Entry 2BYB (X-ray diffraction, 2.20 A resolution); this record covers chains A and B.

# Chain A (and B)
Name: Amine oxidase [flavin-containing] B
From: Homo sapiens
Notes: EC 1.4.3.4; chain B of this document is another copy of the same molecule, construct and numbering; everything in this record applies to it too
UniProtKB: P27338 (AOFB_HUMAN); residues 2-520 here correspond to UniProt positions 1-519 (UniProt number = residue number - 1)
Amino-acid sequence (520 residues; each row starts with the number of its first residue):
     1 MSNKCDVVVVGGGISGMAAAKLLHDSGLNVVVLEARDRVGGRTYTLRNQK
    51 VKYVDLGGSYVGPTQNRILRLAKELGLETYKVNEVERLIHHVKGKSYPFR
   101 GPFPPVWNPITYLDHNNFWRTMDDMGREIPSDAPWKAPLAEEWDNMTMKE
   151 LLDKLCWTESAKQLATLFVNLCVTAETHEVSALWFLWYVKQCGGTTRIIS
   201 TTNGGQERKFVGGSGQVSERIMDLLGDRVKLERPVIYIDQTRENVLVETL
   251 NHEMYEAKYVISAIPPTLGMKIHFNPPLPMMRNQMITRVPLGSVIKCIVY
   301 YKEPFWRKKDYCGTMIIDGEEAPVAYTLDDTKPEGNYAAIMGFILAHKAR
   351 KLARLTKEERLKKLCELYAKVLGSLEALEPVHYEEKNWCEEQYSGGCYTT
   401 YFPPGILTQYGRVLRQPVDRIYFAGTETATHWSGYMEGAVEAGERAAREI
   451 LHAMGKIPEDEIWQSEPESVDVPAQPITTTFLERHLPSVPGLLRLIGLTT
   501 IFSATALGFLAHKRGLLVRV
Unresolved in the structure: 1-2, 502-520 (chain B: 1-2, 497-520)
Covalently attached groups: flavin-adenine dinucleotide (FAD) linked to Cys397
Ligand contacts: deprenyl / FAD: Val10, Gly11, Gly12, Gly13, Ile14, Ser15, Gly16, Leu33, Glu34, Ala35, Arg36, Gly40, Gly41, Arg42, Thr43, Leu56, Gly57, Gly58, Ser59, Tyr60, Phe168, Leu171, Cys172, Ile198, Ile199, Gln206, Arg233, Pro234, Val235, Ala263, Ile264, Pro265, Leu268, Ile272, Val294, Lys296, Tyr326, Phe343, Trp388, Tyr393, Tyr398, Gly425, Thr426, Glu427, Gly434, Tyr435, Met436, Glu437, Ala439
What the authors report for this chain:
  - specificity-determining residues: Ile199, Tyr326
  - conformationally variable residues (loop rearrangement): Thr201 to Gln206

# Interface between chain A and chain B
Residue-residue contacts (87; chain A residue first):
  Asn145(A) with Lys149(B); His178(B), hydrogen bond
  Lys149(A) with Asn145(B)
  Glu150(A) with Glu150(B)
  His178(A) with Asn145(B), hydrogen bond; Pro404(B); Gly405(B)
  Glu179(A) with Pro404(B)
  Val235(A) with His273(B)
  Ile236(A) with Ile236(B), hydrophobic; His273(B)
  Tyr237(A) with Leu250(B), hydrophobic
  Glu248(A) with His252(B), salt bridge
  Leu250(A) with Tyr237(B), hydrophobic
  His252(A) with Glu248(B), salt bridge; His252(B), hydrogen bond
  Thr267(A) with Met270(B)
  Leu268(A) with Met270(B), hydrophobic
  Met270(A) with Thr267(B); Leu268(B), hydrophobic; Met270(B), hydrophobic; Lys271(B), hydrogen bond (backbone-side chain)
  Lys271(A) with Met270(B), hydrogen bond (side chain-backbone); Ile272(B), hydrogen bond (side chain-backbone); His273(B), hydrogen bond (backbone-side chain)
  Ile272(A) with Lys271(B), hydrogen bond (backbone-side chain)
  His273(A) with Pro234(B); Val235(B); Ile236(B); Lys271(B), hydrogen bond (side chain-backbone); Gln392(B); Tyr393(B), hydrogen bond
  Phe274(A) with Gln392(B), hydrogen bond (backbone-side chain)
  Pro277(A) with Gln392(B)
  Met280(A) with Ala353(B), hydrophobic; Asn387(B); Cys389(B), hydrophobic
  Met281(A) with Arg350(B)
  Asn283(A) with Cys389(B), hydrogen bond (side chain-backbone); Glu390(B); Glu391(B), hydrogen bond (side chain-backbone); Gln392(B)
  Gln284(A) with Leu291(B); Gly292(B), hydrogen bond (side chain-backbone); Ser293(B), hydrogen bond; Cys389(B); Gly395(B), hydrogen bond (side chain-backbone); Gly396(B)
  Thr287(A) with Thr267(B); Pro290(B)
  Arg288(A) with Pro290(B); Leu291(B), hydrogen bond (side chain-backbone); Ser293(B); Tyr401(B)
  Pro290(A) with Thr287(B); Arg288(B)
  Leu291(A) with Gln284(B); Arg288(B), hydrogen bond (backbone-side chain)
  Gly292(A) with Gln284(B), hydrogen bond (backbone-side chain)
  Ser293(A) with Gln284(B), hydrogen bond; Arg288(B); Tyr410(B)
  His347(A) with Gln409(B)
  Arg350(A) with Met281(B); Gln409(B), hydrogen bond; Tyr410(B)
  Ala353(A) with Met280(B), hydrophobic
  Asn387(A) with Met280(B)
  Cys389(A) with Met280(B); Asn283(B), hydrogen bond (backbone-side chain); Gln284(B)
  Glu390(A) with Asn283(B)
  Glu391(A) with Asn283(B), hydrogen bond (backbone-side chain)
  Gln392(A) with His273(B); Phe274(B), hydrogen bond (side chain-backbone); Asn283(B)
  Tyr393(A) with His273(B), hydrogen bond
  Gly395(A) with Gln284(B), hydrogen bond (backbone-side chain)
  Gly396(A) with Gln284(B)
  Tyr401(A) with Arg288(B)
  Pro404(A) with His178(B); Glu179(B)
  Gly405(A) with His178(B)
  Gln409(A) with His347(B); Arg350(B), hydrogen bond
  Tyr410(A) with Ser293(B); Arg350(B)
Other interface residues (no listed pair), chain A (50 interface residues in all): Thr147, Pro234, Leu278, Val289, Ile406
Other interface residues (no listed pair), chain B (50 interface residues in all): Thr147, Gly269, Pro277, Val289, Ile406

# In short
Chain A and chain B each contribute 50 residues to their interface; the contacts include 27 hydrogen bonds and
2 salt bridges. Among the polar pairs are Glu248(A)-His252(B), Asn145(A)-His178(B) and His252(A)-His252(B).
Bound to chain A: deprenyl / FAD. The paper reports specificity determinants Ile199(A) and Tyr326(A);
conformational variability at Thr201(A).
Both chains are Amine oxidase [flavin-containing] B (Homo sapiens). Entry 2BYB (Human Monoamine Oxidase B in
complex with Deprenyl) was determined by X-ray diffraction together with 2BXR and 2BXS from the same study.
